Entry 9HBY (electron microscopy, 3.10 A resolution); this record covers chains A and C of the 7 polymer chains in the assembly.

Chain A (and C):
Name: Tilapia Lake Virus nucleoprotein (segment 4)
Source organism: Tilapia lake virus
Notes: chain C of this document is another copy of the same molecule, construct and numbering; everything in this record applies to it too
UniProt: A0A1Y9SHW7 (A0A1Y9SHW7_9VIRU); residues 1-354 here = UniProt positions 1-354
Amino-acid sequence (354 residues; row label = number of the first residue in the row):
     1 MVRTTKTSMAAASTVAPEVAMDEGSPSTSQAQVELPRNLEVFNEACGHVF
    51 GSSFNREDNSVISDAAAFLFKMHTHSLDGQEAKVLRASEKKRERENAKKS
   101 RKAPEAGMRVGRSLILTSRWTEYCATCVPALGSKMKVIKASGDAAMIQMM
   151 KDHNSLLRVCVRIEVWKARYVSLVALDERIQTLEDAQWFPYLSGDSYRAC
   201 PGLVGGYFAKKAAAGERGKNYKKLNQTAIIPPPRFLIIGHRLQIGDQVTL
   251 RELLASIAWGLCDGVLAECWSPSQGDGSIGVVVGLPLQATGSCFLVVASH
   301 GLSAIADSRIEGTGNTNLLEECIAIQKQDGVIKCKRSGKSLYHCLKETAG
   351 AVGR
Not modelled in the structure: 1-33, 296-315, 351-354 (chain C: 1-33, 350-354)

Interface between chain A and chain C:
Contacting residue pairs - 53 pairs, chain A then chain C:
  L176(A) with C293(C), hydrophobic
  E178(A) with Y221(C); K223(C)
  R179(A) with R217(C), hydrogen bond (backbone-side chain); G218(C); K219(C)
  Q181(A) with R217(C); K223(C); L295(C)
  T182(A) with L295(C)
  L183(A) with L295(C); V297(C), hydrophobic; A304(C), hydrophobic; I305(C); A306(C)
  A186(A) with V297(C), hydrophobic
  T227(A) with S299(C); H300(C)
  I257(A) with H300(C), hydrogen bond (backbone-side chain)
  W259(A) with V297(C), hydrophobic
  L261(A) with L295(C); V296(C); V297(C), hydrogen bond (backbone-backbone)
  C262(A) with S299(C)
  D263(A) with L302(C)
  L266(A) with H300(C)
  P286(A) with H300(C)
  Q288(A) with H300(C); G301(C)
  A289(A) with H300(C)
  F294(A) with G301(C)
  T316(A) with T313(C)
  L318(A) with S303(C); E311(C)
  L319(A) with G312(C)
  E321(A) with G301(C); L302(C); S303(C), hydrogen bond (side chain-backbone)
  C322(A) with L302(C)
  I323(A) with H300(C); L302(C), hydrophobic
  R336(A) with V296(C); L302(C); S303(C), hydrogen bond (side chain-backbone); I305(C)
  G338(A) with V296(C); S308(C)
  K339(A) with V296(C); S308(C)
  S340(A) with L295(C), hydrogen bond (side chain-backbone); V296(C)
  H343(A) with F294(C)
  K346(A) with G291(C), hydrogen bond (side chain-backbone)
Interface residues without a listed pair, chain A (37 interface residues in all): E93, I180, D185, Q226, V265, L287, Y342
Interface residues without a listed pair, chain C (26 interface residues in all): K136, Q288, S292

Overview:
37 residues of chain A face 26 of chain C across their interface; the contacts include 7 hydrogen bonds. Among
the polar pairs are R179(A)-R217(C), I257(A)-H300(C) and E321(A)-S303(C).
Both chains are Tilapia Lake Virus nucleoprotein (segment 4) (Tilapia lake virus). Entry 9HBY (TiLV-NP hexamer
(pseudo-C6) (local refinement around 3 TiLV-NPs)) was determined by electron microscopy (same publication as
9HBR, 9HBS, 9HBT, 9HBU, 9HBV, 9HBW, 9HBX and 9HBZ).
